PDB entry 3J5S | electron microscopy, 7.50 A resolution (low resolution: residue-level contacts below are approximate; hydrogen-bond / salt-bridge calls are withheld) | chains D and I of the 8 polymer chains in the assembly

# Chain D
Protein: Energy-dependent translational throttle A (EttA)
Source organism: Escherichia coli
UniProtKB: P0A9W3 (YJJK_ECOLI); residues 1-555 here = UniProt positions 1-555
Chain sequence (561 residues; row label = number of the first residue in the row; numbers below 1 keep their minus sign (His-5 is residue -5)):
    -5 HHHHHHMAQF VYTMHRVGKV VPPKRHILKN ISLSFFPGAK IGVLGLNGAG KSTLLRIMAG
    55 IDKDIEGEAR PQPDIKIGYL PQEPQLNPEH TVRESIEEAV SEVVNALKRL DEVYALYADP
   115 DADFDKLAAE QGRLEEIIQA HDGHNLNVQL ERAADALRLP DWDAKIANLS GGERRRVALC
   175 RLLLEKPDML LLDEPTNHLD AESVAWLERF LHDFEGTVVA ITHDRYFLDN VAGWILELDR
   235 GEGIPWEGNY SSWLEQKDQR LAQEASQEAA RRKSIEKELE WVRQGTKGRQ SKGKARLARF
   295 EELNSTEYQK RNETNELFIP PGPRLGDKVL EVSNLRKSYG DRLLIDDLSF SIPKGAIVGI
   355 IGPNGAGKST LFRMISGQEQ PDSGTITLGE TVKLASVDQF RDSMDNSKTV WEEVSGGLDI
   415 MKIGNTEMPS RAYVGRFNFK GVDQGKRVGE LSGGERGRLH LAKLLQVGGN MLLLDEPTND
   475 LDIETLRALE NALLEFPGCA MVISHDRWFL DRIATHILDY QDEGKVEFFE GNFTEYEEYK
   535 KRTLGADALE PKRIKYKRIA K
Disordered / not traced: -5 to 1
Sequence notes: expression tag (-5 to 0)
Curated features (UniProtKB/Swiss-Prot):
  - binding site (ATP): Gly39 to Ser46, Gly356 to Ser363
  - mutagenesis: Glu188 (E188Q: Arrests growth, inhibits tripeptide but not dipeptide formation, stably binds 70S ribosomes, probably locked in an ATP-bound form as it should not have ATPase activity, 47-fold decrease in ...), Glu470 (E470Q: Arrests growth, inhibits tripeptide but not dipeptide formation, stably binds 70S ribosomes, probably locked in an ATP-bound form as it should not have ATPase activity, 47-fold decrease in ...)

# Chain I
Protein: 30S ribosomal protein S7
Source organism: Escherichia coli
UniProtKB: P02359 (RS7_ECOLI); residues 1-151 here correspond to UniProt positions 2-152 (UniProt number = residue number + 1)
Chain sequence (151 residues; row label = number of the first residue in the row):
     1 PRRRVIGQRK ILPDPKFGSE LLAKFVNILM VDGKKSTAES IVYSALETLA QRSGKSELEA
    61 FEVALENVRP TVEVKSRRVG GSTYQVPVEV RPVRRNALAM RWIVEAARKR GDKSMALRLA
   121 NELSDAAENK GTAVKKREDV HRMAEANKAF A

# Interface between chain D and chain I
Residue-residue contacts (29; chain D residue first):
  Lys322(D) - Asp112(I)
  Lys322(D) - Lys113(I)
  Glu325(D) - Lys113(I)
  Ser345(D) - Asp112(I)
  Pro347(D) - Gly111(I)
  Glu521(D) - Lys130(I)
  Phe522(D) - Lys130(I)
  Phe523(D) - Lys130(I)
  Glu524(D) - Arg110(I)
  Glu524(D) - Gly111(I)
  Glu524(D) - Lys130(I)
  Glu524(D) - Gly131(I)
  Glu524(D) - Thr132(I)
  Asn526(D) - Lys135(I)
  Thr528(D) - Arg142(I)
  Glu529(D) - Asn129(I)
  Glu529(D) - Lys130(I)
  Glu529(D) - Lys135(I)
  Glu529(D) - Arg142(I)
  Tyr530(D) - Lys130(I)
  Glu532(D) - Glu138(I)
  Glu532(D) - Arg142(I)
  Tyr533(D) - Glu128(I)
  Tyr533(D) - Asn129(I)
  Tyr533(D) - Lys130(I)
  Arg536(D) - Asn129(I)
  Arg536(D) - Val134(I)
  Arg536(D) - Arg137(I)
  Arg536(D) - Glu138(I)
Interface residues without a listed pair, chain I (17 interface residues in all): Asn67, Asp125, His141

# Overview
15 residues of chain D face 17 of chain I across their interface. From UniProt: 16 ATP-binding residues and 2
mutagenesis sites on chain D.
Here chain D is Energy-dependent translational throttle A (EttA) and chain I is 30S ribosomal protein S7, both
from Escherichia coli. Entry 3J5S (EttA binds to ribosome exit site and regulates translation by restricting
ribosome and tRNA dynamics) was determined by electron microscopy.
